PDB entry 7E4P | X-ray diffraction, 2.40 A resolution | chains B and F of the 6 polymer chains in the assembly

# Chain B
Protein: Tubulin beta-2B chain
From: Bos taurus
UniProt: Q6B856 (TBB2B_BOVIN); residue numbers follow UniProt; this construct covers 1-431
Amino-acid sequence (431 residues; row label = number of the first residue in the row):
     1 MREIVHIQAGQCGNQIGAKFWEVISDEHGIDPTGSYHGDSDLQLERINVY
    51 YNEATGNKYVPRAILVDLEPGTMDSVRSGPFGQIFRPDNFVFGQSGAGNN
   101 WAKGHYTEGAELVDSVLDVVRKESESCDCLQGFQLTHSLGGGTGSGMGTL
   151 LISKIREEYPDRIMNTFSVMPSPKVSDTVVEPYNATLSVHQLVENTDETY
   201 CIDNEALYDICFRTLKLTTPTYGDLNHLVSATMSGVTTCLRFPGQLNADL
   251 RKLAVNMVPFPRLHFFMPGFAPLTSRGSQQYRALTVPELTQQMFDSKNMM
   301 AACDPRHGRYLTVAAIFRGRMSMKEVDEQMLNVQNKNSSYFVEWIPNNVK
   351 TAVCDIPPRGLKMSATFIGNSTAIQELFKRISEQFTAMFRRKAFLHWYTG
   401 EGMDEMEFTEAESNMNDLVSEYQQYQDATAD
Not modelled in the structure: 1, 429-431
Swiss-Prot annotation at these positions:
  - motif: M1 to I4 (MREI motif)
  - binding site (GTP): Q11, E69, S138, G142, T143, G144, N204, N226
  - binding site (Mg(2+)): E69
  - modified residue: S40 (Phosphoserine), T55 (Phosphothreonine), K58 (N6-acetyllysine), S172 (Phosphoserine), T285 (Phosphothreonine), T290 (Phosphothreonine), R318 (Omega-N-methylarginine)
  - cross-link (Glycyl lysine isopeptide (Lys-Gly)): K58 (interchain with G-Cter in ubiquitin), K324 (interchain with G-Cter in ubiquitin)
Ion coordination: Mg2+: Q11 (together with GDP)
Residues lining bound ligands: GDP (guanosine-5'-diphosphate): A9, G10, Q11, C12, Q15, I16, D67, A97, N99, S138, G140, G141, G142, T143, G144, V169, P171, V175, D177, E181, N204, Y222, L225, N226

# Chain F
Protein: Tubulin-Tyrosine Ligase
From: Gallus gallus
UniProt: E1BQ43 (E1BQ43_CHICK); numbering as in UniProt (aligned over 1-378)
Amino-acid sequence (380 residues; row label = number of the first residue in the row):
     1 MYTFVVRDENSSVYAEVSRLLLATGQWKRLRKDNPRFNLMLGERNRLPFG
    51 RLGHEPGLVQLVNYYRGADKLCRKASLVKLIKTSPELSESCTWFPESYVI
   101 YPTNLKTPVAPAQNGIRHLINNTRTDEREVFLAAYNRRREGREGNVWIAK
   151 SSAGAKGEGILISSEASELLDFIDEQGQVHVIQKYLEKPLLLEPGHRKFD
   201 IRSWVLVDHLYNIYLYREGVLRTSSEPYNSANFQDKTCHLTNHCIQKEYS
   251 KNYGRYEEGNEMFFEEFNQYLMDALNTTLENSILLQIKHIIRSCLMCIEP
   301 AISTKHLHYQSFQLFGFDFMVDEELKVWLIEVNGAPACAQKLYAELCQGI
   351 VDVAISSVFPLADTGQKTSQPTSIFIKLHH
Not modelled in the structure: 104-125, 151-159, 248-251, 363-371
Differences from the reference sequence: expression tag (379-380)
Ion coordination: Mg2+: E331 (together with AMP-PCP)
Residues lining bound ligands: AMP-PCP (ACP; phosphomethylphosphonic acid adenylate ester): K74, I148, K150, Q183, K184, Y185, L186, K198, D200, R202, R222, H239, L240, T241, N242, D318, I330, E331, N333

# How chain B and chain F interact
Pairs across the interface - 9 pairs, chain B then chain F:
  L331(B) - R36(F)
  L331(B) - P56(F)
  Q334(B) - R36(F)
  N335(B) - R36(F)  hydrogen bond
  N335(B) - G57(F)
  N335(B) - L58(F)
  K336(B) - M1(F)
  S338(B) - L30(F)
  S338(B) - N34(F)  hydrogen bond
Also at the interface, not in a pair above, chain B (6 interface residues in all): S339
Also at the interface, not in a pair above, chain F (9 interface residues in all): T3, K28

# Overview
6 residues of chain B and 9 residues of chain F are in contact; the contacts include 2 hydrogen bonds. Among
the polar pairs are N335(B)-R36(F) and S338(B)-N34(F). Bound to chain B: GDP. Ligands of chain F: AMP-PCP.
Here chain B is Tubulin beta-2B chain (Bos taurus) and chain F is Tubulin-Tyrosine Ligase (Gallus gallus).
Entry 7E4P (Crystal structure of tubulin in complex with Ansamitocin P3) was determined by X-ray diffraction.
